Entry 1ETZ (X-ray diffraction, 2.60 A resolution); this record covers chains L and H.

== Chain L ==
Name: Fab NC10.14 - light chain
Source organism: Mus musculus
Notes: antibody fragment or engineered binder
Chain sequence (215 residues; each row starts with the number of its first residue):
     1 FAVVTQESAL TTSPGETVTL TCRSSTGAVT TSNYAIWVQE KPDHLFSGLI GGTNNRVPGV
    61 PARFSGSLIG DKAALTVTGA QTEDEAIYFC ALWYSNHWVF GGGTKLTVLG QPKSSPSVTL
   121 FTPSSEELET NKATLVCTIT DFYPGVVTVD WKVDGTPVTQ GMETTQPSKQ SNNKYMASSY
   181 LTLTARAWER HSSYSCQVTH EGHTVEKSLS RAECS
Disulfides: Cys-22/Cys-90, Cys-137/Cys-196
Residues lining bound ligands: GAS (N-(P-cyanophenyl)-n'-diphenylmethyl-guanidine-acetic acid): Tyr-34, Trp-93, Ser-95, Trp-98

== Chain H ==
Name: Fab NC10.14 - heavy chain
Source organism: Mus musculus
Notes: antibody fragment or engineered binder
Chain sequence (228 residues; numbered 1 to 228; the number before each row is that of its first residue):
     1 QVTLKESGPG ILQPSQTLSL TCSFSGFSLS TSGMGVGWIR QPSGEGLEWL ADIWWNDKKY
    61 YNPSLKSRLT VSKDTSSNQV FLKITSVDTS DTATYHCARR TFSYYYGSSF YYFDNWGQGT
   121 TLTVSSAKTT PPSVYPLAPG CGDTTGSSVT LGCLVKGYFP ESVTVTWNSG SLSSSVHTFP
   181 ALLQSGLYTM SSSVTVPSST WPSQTVTCSV AHPASSTTVD KKLEPSGP
Disulfides: Cys-22/Cys-97, Cys-153/Cys-208
Residues lining bound ligands: GAS (N-(P-cyanophenyl)-n'-diphenylmethyl-guanidine-acetic acid): Asp-52, Trp-54, Trp-55, Asn-56, Lys-58, Tyr-60, Arg-100, Phe-102, Tyr-104, Ser-109, Tyr-111

== Interface between chain L and chain H ==
Residue-residue contacts - 71 pairs, chain L then chain H:
  Tyr-34(L) / Ser-109(H)
  Tyr-34(L) / Tyr-111(H)  hydrophobic
  Ile-36(L) / Tyr-111(H)
  Ile-36(L) / Phe-113(H)  hydrophobic
  Val-38(L) / Trp-116(H)  hydrophobic
  Glu-40(L) / Gln-41(H)
  His-44(L) / Gln-41(H)  hydrogen bond
  His-44(L) / Thr-94(H)
  His-44(L) / His-96(H)
  His-44(L) / Gln-118(H)
  Leu-45(L) / Gln-118(H)
  Phe-46(L) / Gln-41(H)
  Phe-46(L) / Leu-47(H)  hydrophobic
  Phe-46(L) / His-96(H)
  Phe-46(L) / Trp-116(H)  hydrophobic
  Gly-48(L) / Phe-113(H)
  Gly-48(L) / Asp-114(H)
  Gly-51(L) / Tyr-111(H)
  Gly-51(L) / Tyr-112(H)
  Gly-52(L) / Phe-110(H)
  Gly-52(L) / Tyr-111(H)
  Asn-55(L) / Phe-110(H)
  Asn-55(L) / Tyr-112(H)  hydrogen bond
  Arg-56(L) / Tyr-112(H)
  Val-57(L) / Tyr-112(H)  hydrophobic
  Phe-89(L) / Gly-46(H)
  Phe-89(L) / Leu-47(H)  hydrophobic
  Trp-93(L) / Tyr-60(H)  hydrophobic
  Asn-96(L) / Tyr-60(H)
  Asn-96(L) / Tyr-61(H)
  His-97(L) / Trp-49(H)
  His-97(L) / Tyr-61(H)
  His-97(L) / Pro-63(H)
  Trp-98(L) / Trp-49(H)
  Trp-98(L) / Asp-52(H)  hydrogen bond
  Trp-98(L) / Arg-100(H)
  Trp-98(L) / Phe-113(H)
  Phe-100(L) / Leu-47(H)
  Phe-100(L) / Trp-49(H)  hydrophobic
  Phe-121(L) / Leu-137(H)
  Phe-121(L) / Thr-150(H)
  Ser-124(L) / Tyr-135(H)
  Ser-124(L) / Pro-136(H)
  Glu-126(L) / Tyr-135(H)
  Glu-126(L) / Pro-136(H)
  Glu-126(L) / Lys-221(H)  salt bridge
  Glu-127(L) / Tyr-135(H)
  Glu-127(L) / Lys-156(H)  salt bridge
  Thr-134(L) / Leu-154(H)
  Thr-134(L) / Lys-156(H)  hydrogen bond
  Val-136(L) / Leu-137(H)  hydrophobic
  Val-136(L) / Leu-154(H)  hydrophobic
  Val-136(L) / Ser-191(H)
  Thr-138(L) / Phe-179(H)
  Thr-140(L) / His-177(H)
  Asp-141(L) / His-177(H)
  Glu-163(L) / Leu-182(H)
  Glu-163(L) / Gln-184(H)  hydrogen bond
  Thr-165(L) / Leu-182(H)
  Gln-166(L) / Gly-44(H)
  Ser-168(L) / Pro-180(H)
  Met-176(L) / Thr-178(H)
  Ala-177(L) / Phe-179(H)
  Ser-178(L) / Phe-179(H)
  Tyr-180(L) / Leu-154(H)  hydrophobic
  Tyr-180(L) / Leu-182(H)  hydrophobic
  Tyr-180(L) / Met-190(H)
  Tyr-180(L) / Ser-191(H)  hydrogen bond
  Glu-213(L) / Cys-141(H)
  Cys-214(L) / Cys-141(H)  disulfide
  Cys-214(L) / Pro-228(H)
Also at the interface, not in a pair above, chain L (45 interface residues in all): Phe-1, Ser-47, Asn-54, Thr-122, Thr-130, Lys-132, Thr-164
Also at the interface, not in a pair above, chain H (47 interface residues in all): Ser-64, Gly-117, Val-134, Ala-138, Gly-140, Gly-142, Leu-151, Thr-189, Ser-226, Gly-227
Disulfides between the chains: Cys-214(L)/Cys-141(H)

== Summary ==
The interface between chain L and chain H involves 45 residues on one side and 47 on the other, with 1
disulfide bond, 6 hydrogen bonds and 2 salt bridges. Polar contacts include Glu-126(L)/Lys-221(H),
Glu-127(L)/Lys-156(H) and His-44(L)/Gln-41(H).
Here chain L is Fab NC10.14 - light chain and chain H is Fab NC10.14 - heavy chain, both from Mus musculus.
Entry 1ETZ (The three-dimensional structure of an anti-sweetener fab, NC10.14, shows the extent of structural
diversity in antigen ...) was determined by X-ray diffraction.
